Entry 9G9J (electron microscopy, 3.05 A resolution); this record covers chains C and E of the 9 polymer chains in the assembly.

== Chain C ==
Molecule: CRISPR system Cms protein Csm2
Organism: Enterococcus italicus DSM 15952
UniProt: E6LHV6 (CSM2_ENTI1); residues 1-140 here = UniProt positions 1-140
Amino-acid sequence (140 residues; row label = number of the first residue in the row):
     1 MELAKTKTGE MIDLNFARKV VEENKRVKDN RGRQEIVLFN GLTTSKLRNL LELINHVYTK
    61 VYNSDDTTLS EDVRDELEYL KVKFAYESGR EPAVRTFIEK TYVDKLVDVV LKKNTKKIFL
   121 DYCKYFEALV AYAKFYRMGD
Disordered / not traced: 1-15, 28-35, 138-140

== Chain E ==
Molecule: CRISPR system Cms endoribonuclease Csm3
Organism: Enterococcus italicus DSM 15952
Notes: EC 3.1.-.-
UniProt: E6LHV5 (CSM3_ENTI1); residue numbers follow UniProt; this construct covers 1-214
Amino-acid sequence (214 residues; numbered 1 to 214; the number before each row is that of its first residue):
     1 MYSKIRIVGK IDVLTGLHIG GGGETSMIGA IASPVVRDPY SRLPIIPGSS IKGKMRSLLA
    61 KHIGLIPGQK MHNQDAPEIL RLFGSSQKGA IQSSRLQISD AFFSKASQEE FDKKDLAYTE
   121 TKFENTISRL TAVANPRQIE RVTRGASFDF HIIYNVENIN EVMADFENIK TAIHLLENDY
   181 LGGGGTRGNG RIRFVIDSID TVVGDFDSSN LSIK
Disordered / not traced: 24-31
Construct notes: engineered mutation Ala-32 (Asp in E6LHV5)

== Interface between chain C and chain E ==
Contacting residue pairs (15):
  Arg-48(C) with Phe-123(E); Gln-138(E)
  Glu-52(C) with Thr-121(E), hydrogen bond
  His-56(C) with Asp-115(E), hydrogen bond (side chain-backbone); Leu-116(E); Ala-117(E)
  Tyr-58(C) with Arg-42(E)
  Thr-59(C) with Arg-42(E)
  Tyr-62(C) with Pro-39(E); Tyr-40(E), hydrogen bond (side chain-backbone); Ser-41(E); Arg-42(E)
  Asn-63(C) with Ser-41(E); Leu-43(E); Gln-108(E)
Other interface residues (no listed pair), chain C (8 interface residues in all): Lys-60
Other interface residues (no listed pair), chain E (13 interface residues in all): Tyr-118

== Overview ==
The interface between chain C and chain E involves 8 residues on one side and 13 on the other, with 3 hydrogen
bonds. Polar pairs include Glu-52(C)/Thr-121(E), His-56(C)/Asp-115(E) and Tyr-62(C)/Tyr-40(E).
Here chain C is CRISPR system Cms protein Csm2 and chain E is CRISPR system Cms endoribonuclease Csm3, both
from Enterococcus italicus DSM 15952. Entry 9G9J (CryoEM structure of Enterococcus italicus Csm-crRNA complex
bound to pNppA3 and AMPNPP) was determined by electron microscopy (same publication as 9G9A, 9G9B, 9G9C, 9G9D,
9G9E, 9G9F and 4 further entries).
